Entry 8B1R (electron microscopy, 3.20 A resolution); this record covers chains P and Q of the 5 polymer chains in the assembly.

[Chain P (and Q)]
Protein: Probable RecBCD inhibitor gp5.9
Organism: Escherichia phage T7
Notes: chain Q of this document is another copy of the same molecule, construct and numbering; everything in this record applies to it too
Reference sequence: P20406 (GP59_BPT7); residues 1-52 here = UniProt positions 1-52
Amino-acid sequence (52 residues; row label = number of the first residue in the row):
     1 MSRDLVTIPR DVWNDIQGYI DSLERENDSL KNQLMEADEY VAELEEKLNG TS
Disordered / not traced: 50-52

[Chain P / chain Q interface]
Contacting residue pairs (46):
  Met-1(P) with Pro-9(Q), hydrophobic; Val-12(Q), hydrophobic
  Ser-2(P) with Arg-10(Q); Asp-11(Q), hydrogen bond (side chain-backbone)
  Asp-4(P) with Arg-10(Q), hydrogen bond (backbone-backbone)
  Leu-5(P) with Thr-7(Q); Ile-8(Q)
  Val-6(P) with Val-6(Q); Thr-7(Q); Ile-8(Q), hydrogen bond (backbone-backbone); Arg-10(Q)
  Thr-7(P) with Leu-5(Q); Val-6(Q)
  Ile-8(P) with Asp-4(Q); Leu-5(Q); Val-6(Q), hydrogen bond (backbone-backbone); Trp-13(Q), hydrophobic
  Pro-9(P) with Asp-4(Q)
  Arg-10(P) with Arg-3(Q), hydrogen bond (side chain-backbone); Asp-4(Q), hydrogen bond (backbone-backbone); Val-6(Q)
  Trp-13(P) with Ile-8(Q), hydrophobic
  Ile-16(P) with Trp-13(Q), hydrophobic
  Tyr-19(P) with Ile-20(Q), hydrophobic; Glu-24(Q), hydrogen bond
  Ile-20(P) with Tyr-19(Q), hydrophobic; Ile-20(Q), hydrophobic; Leu-23(Q), hydrophobic
  Leu-23(P) with Asn-27(Q)
  Glu-24(P) with Tyr-19(Q), hydrogen bond
  Glu-26(P) with Asn-27(Q); Lys-31(Q), salt bridge
  Asn-27(P) with Glu-26(Q), hydrogen bond; Asn-27(Q); Leu-30(Q)
  Leu-30(P) with Asn-27(Q); Leu-30(Q), hydrophobic; Lys-31(Q)
  Lys-31(P) with Glu-26(Q), salt bridge
  Gln-33(P) with Leu-34(Q)
  Leu-34(P) with Gln-33(Q)
  Ala-37(P) with Ala-37(Q), hydrophobic
  Tyr-40(P) with Val-41(Q), hydrophobic; Glu-45(Q), hydrogen bond
  Val-41(P) with Tyr-40(Q), hydrophobic
  Leu-44(P) with Leu-44(Q), hydrophobic
Also at the interface, not in a pair above, chain P (26 interface residues in all): Glu-45
Also at the interface, not in a pair above, chain Q (27 interface residues in all): Ile-16

[In short]
26 residues of chain P face 27 of chain Q across their interface, with 10 hydrogen bonds and 2 salt bridges.
Among the polar pairs are Glu-26(P)/Lys-31(Q), Ser-2(P)/Asp-11(Q) and Arg-10(P)/Arg-3(Q).
Both chains are Probable RecBCD inhibitor gp5.9 (Escherichia phage T7). Entry 8B1R (RecBCD in complex with the
phage protein gp5.9) was determined by electron microscopy together with 8B1T and 8B1U from the same study.
